6PXI - chains A and B of the 6 polymer chains in the assembly; structure by X-ray diffraction, 3.45 A resolution.

[Chain A (and B)]
Molecule: ATP-dependent protease subunit HslV
Organism: Escherichia coli
Notes: EC 3.4.25.2; chain B of this document is another copy of the same molecule, construct and numbering; everything in this record applies to it too
UniProt: P0A7B8 (HSLV_ECOLI); residues 1-174 here correspond to UniProt positions 2-175 (UniProt number = residue number + 1)
Sequence (174 residues; row label = number of the first residue in the row):
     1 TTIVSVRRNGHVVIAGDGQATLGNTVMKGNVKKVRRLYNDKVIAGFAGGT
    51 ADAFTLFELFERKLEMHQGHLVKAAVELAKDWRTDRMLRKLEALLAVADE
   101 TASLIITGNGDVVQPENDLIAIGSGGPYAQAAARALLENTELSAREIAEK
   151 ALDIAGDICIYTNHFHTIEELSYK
Curated features (UniProtKB/Swiss-Prot):
  - active site: Thr1
  - binding site (Na(+)): Gly156, Cys159, Thr162

[Interface between chain A and chain B]
Contacting residue pairs (10; chain A residue first):
  Arg83(A) with Asp52(B), salt bridge; Leu91(B)
  Asn109(A) with Ala51(B)
  Gly110(A) with Ala51(B)
  Asp111(A) with Thr50(B); Ala51(B)
  Val113(A) with Lys28(B)
  Gln114(A) with Lys28(B), hydrogen bond (backbone-side chain)
  Glu116(A) with Asn30(B)
  Pro127(A) with Thr25(B)
Also at the interface, not in a pair above, chain A (9 interface residues in all): Pro115
Also at the interface, not in a pair above, chain B (8 interface residues in all): Gly29

[Summary]
Chain A and chain B form an interface of 9 and 8 residues respectively; the contacts include 1 hydrogen bond
and 1 salt bridge. Polar pairs include Arg83(A)-Asp52(B) and Gln114(A)-Lys28(B). UniProt lists active-site
residue Thr1(A) and 3 Na+-binding residues on chain A.
Chain A and chain B are both ATP-dependent protease subunit HslV (Escherichia coli); the structure, The
crystal structure of a singly capped HslUV complex with an axial pore plug and a ..., was determined by X-ray
diffraction, deposited together with 6PXK and 6PXL.
